8YIN - chains D and E of the 20 polymer chains in the assembly; structure by electron microscopy, 2.74 A resolution.

Chain D:
Molecule: Cytochrome c1, heme protein, mitochondrial
Source organism: Saccharomyces cerevisiae
Notes: EC 7.1.1.8
UniProt: A0A5B9RH60 (A0A5B9RH60_YEASX); residues 62-309 here = UniProt positions 62-309
Chain sequence (248 residues; row label = number of the first residue in the row):
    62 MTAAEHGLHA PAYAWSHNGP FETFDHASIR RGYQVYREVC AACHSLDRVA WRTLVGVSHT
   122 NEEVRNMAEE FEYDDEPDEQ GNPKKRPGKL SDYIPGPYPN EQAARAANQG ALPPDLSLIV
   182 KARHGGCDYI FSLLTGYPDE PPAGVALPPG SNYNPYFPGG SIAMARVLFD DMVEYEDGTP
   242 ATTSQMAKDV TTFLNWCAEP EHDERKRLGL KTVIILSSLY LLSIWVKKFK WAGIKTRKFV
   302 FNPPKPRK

Chain E:
Molecule: Cytochrome b-c1 complex subunit Rieske, mitochondrial
Source organism: Saccharomyces cerevisiae
Notes: EC 7.1.1.8
UniProt: A0A8H8ULJ0 (A0A8H8ULJ0_YEASX); residues 31-215 here = UniProt positions 31-215
Chain sequence (185 residues; row label = number of the first residue in the row):
    31 KSTYRTPNFD DVLKENNDAD KGRSYAYFMV GAMGLLSSAG AKSTVETFIS SMTATADVLA
    91 MAKVEVNLAA IPLGKNVVVK WQGKPVFIRH RTPHEIQEAN SVDMSALKDP QTDADRVKDP
   151 QWLIMLGICT HLGCVPIGEA GDFGGWFCPC HGSHYDISGR IRKGPAPLNL EIPAYEFDGD
   211 KVIVG
Cystine bridges: Cys-164/Cys-180

Chain D / chain E interface:
Pairs across the interface (21; chain D residue first):
  Arg-113(D) / Asp-87(E)
  Arg-113(D) / Ala-90(E)
  Arg-126(D) / Lys-211(E)
  Glu-130(D) / Lys-211(E)  salt bridge
  Lys-150(D) / Glu-95(E)  salt bridge
  Ser-152(D) / Met-91(E)
  Leu-280(D) / Met-63(E)  hydrophobic
  Leu-280(D) / Leu-66(E)  hydrophobic
  Leu-280(D) / Ser-67(E)
  Leu-283(D) / Met-59(E)  hydrophobic
  Leu-283(D) / Ala-62(E)
  Leu-283(D) / Met-63(E)  hydrophobic
  Ser-284(D) / Met-63(E)  hydrogen bond
  Trp-286(D) / Tyr-55(E)
  Trp-286(D) / Ala-56(E)  hydrophobic
  Trp-286(D) / Met-59(E)  hydrophobic
  Phe-290(D) / Ala-56(E)  hydrophobic
  Thr-297(D) / Phe-39(E)
  Lys-299(D) / Pro-37(E)
  Lys-299(D) / Phe-39(E)
  Asn-303(D) / Lys-31(E)  hydrogen bond (side chain-backbone)
Also at the interface, not in a pair above, chain D (16 interface residues in all): Ile-276, Ser-279, Val-287
Also at the interface, not in a pair above, chain E (18 interface residues in all): Thr-33, Val-60, Ala-86

Overview:
Chain D and chain E form an interface of 16 and 18 residues respectively; the contacts include 2 hydrogen
bonds and 2 salt bridges. Polar contacts include Glu-130(D)/Lys-211(E), Lys-150(D)/Glu-95(E) and
Ser-284(D)/Met-63(E).
Chain D is Cytochrome c1, heme protein, mitochondrial and chain E is Cytochrome b-c1 complex subunit Rieske,
mitochondrial, both from Saccharomyces cerevisiae; the structure, Cryo-EM structure of Saccharomyces
cerevisiae bc1 complex in YF23694-bound state, was determined by electron microscopy together with 8YHQ and
8ZMT from the same study.
